Entry 4QVV (X-ray diffraction, 2.80 A resolution); this record covers chains A and B of the 28 polymer chains in the assembly.

Chain A:
Name: Proteasome subunit alpha type-2
Source organism: Saccharomyces cerevisiae
Notes: EC 3.4.25.1; engineered mutation(s): A49V
UniProt: P23639 (PSA2_YEAST); residue numbers follow UniProt; this construct covers 1-250
Chain sequence (250 residues; numbered 1 to 250; the number before each row is that of its first residue):
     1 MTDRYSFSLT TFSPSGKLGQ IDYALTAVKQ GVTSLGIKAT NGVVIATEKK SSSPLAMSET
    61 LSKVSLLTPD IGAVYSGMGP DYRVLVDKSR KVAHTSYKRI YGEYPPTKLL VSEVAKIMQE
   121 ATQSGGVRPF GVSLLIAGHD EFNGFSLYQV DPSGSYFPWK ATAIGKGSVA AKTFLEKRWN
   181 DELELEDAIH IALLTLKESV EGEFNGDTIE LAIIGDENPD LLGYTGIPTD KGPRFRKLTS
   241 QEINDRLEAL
Swiss-Prot annotation at these positions:
  - cross-link: Lys-108 (Glycyl lysine isopeptide (Lys-Gly) (interchain with G-Cter in ubiquitin))

Chain B:
Name: Proteasome subunit alpha type-3
Source organism: Saccharomyces cerevisiae
Notes: EC 3.4.25.1
UniProt: P23638 (PSA3_YEAST); residues 0-257 here correspond to UniProt positions 1-258 (UniProt number = residue number + 1)
Chain sequence (258 residues; numbered 0 to 257; the number before each row is that of its first residue; numbering starts at 0):
     0 MGSRRYDSRT TIFSPEGRLY QVEYALESIS HAGTAIGIMA SDGIVLAAER KVTSTLLEQD
    60 TSTEKLYKLN DKIAVAVAGL TADAEILINT ARIHAQNYLK TYNEDIPVEI LVRRLSDIKQ
   120 GYTQHGGLRP FGVSFIYAGY DDRYGYQLYT SNPSGNYTGW KAISVGANTS AAQTLLQMDY
   180 KDDMKVDDAI ELALKTLSKT TDSSALTYDR LEFATIRKGA NDGEVYQKIF KPQEIKDILV
   240 KTGITKKDED EEADEDMK
Unresolved in the structure: 0, 245-257
Swiss-Prot annotation at these positions:
  - cross-link (Glycyl lysine isopeptide (Lys-Gly)): Lys-99 (interchain with G-Cter in ubiquitin), Lys-198 (interchain with G-Cter in ubiquitin), Lys-230 (interchain with G-Cter in ubiquitin)

Chain A / chain B interface:
Contacting residue pairs (61):
  Arg-4(A) with Ser-2(B), hydrogen bond (backbone-side chain)
  Tyr-5(A) with Ser-2(B); Tyr-5(B)
  Ser-6(A) with Gly-125(B); Leu-127(B)
  Phe-7(A) with Ser-2(B); Tyr-5(B); Asp-6(B); Gly-126(B)
  Ser-8(A) with Gly-126(B), hydrogen bond (backbone-backbone); Leu-127(B); Arg-128(B), hydrogen bond (side chain-backbone)
  Thr-10(A) with Arg-128(B)
  Thr-11(A) with Ser-7(B); Thr-9(B); Gln-20(B)
  Phe-12(A) with Gln-20(B); Tyr-23(B); Ala-24(B), hydrophobic; Arg-128(B); Pro-129(B); Gly-131(B)
  Ser-13(A) with Tyr-23(B)
  Pro-14(A) with Tyr-23(B), hydrophobic; Glu-26(B)
  Ser-15(A) with Glu-26(B)
  Gly-16(A) with Tyr-23(B); Ser-27(B), hydrogen bond (backbone-side chain)
  Leu-18(A) with Arg-128(B)
  Lys-38(A) with Glu-57(B), salt bridge
  Ser-112(A) with Glu-84(B)
  Lys-116(A) with Ile-85(B)
  Gln-119(A) with Ala-81(B); Asp-82(B), hydrogen bond; Ile-85(B); Arg-128(B)
  Thr-122(A) with Arg-128(B), hydrogen bond (backbone-side chain)
  Gln-123(A) with Tyr-121(B); Leu-127(B); Arg-128(B), hydrogen bond (side chain-backbone); Phe-130(B)
  Gly-125(A) with Leu-127(B)
  Ser-153(A) with Ala-81(B)
  Gly-154(A) with Ala-81(B)
  Ser-155(A) with Ala-81(B)
  Tyr-156(A) with Glu-84(B), hydrogen bond
  Pro-158(A) with Leu-56(B); Glu-57(B), hydrogen bond (backbone-backbone); Thr-60(B); Ser-61(B)
  Trp-159(A) with Ser-53(B); Leu-55(B); Leu-56(B)
  Lys-160(A) with Thr-54(B), hydrogen bond (side chain-backbone); Leu-55(B), hydrogen bond (backbone-backbone); Leu-56(B); Glu-57(B)
  Ala-161(A) with Leu-55(B)
  Leu-175(A) with Leu-55(B), hydrophobic
  Glu-176(A) with Thr-54(B); Leu-55(B)
Other interface residues (no listed pair), chain A (35 interface residues in all): Ser-124, Tyr-148, Phe-157, Lys-172, Trp-179
Other interface residues (no listed pair), chain B (32 interface residues in all): His-30, Leu-79, Thr-80

In short:
35 residues of chain A face 32 of chain B across their interface; the contacts include 11 hydrogen bonds and 1
salt bridge. Polar contacts include Lys-38(A)/Glu-57(B), Arg-4(A)/Ser-2(B) and Ser-8(A)/Arg-128(B).
Chain A is Proteasome subunit alpha type-2 and chain B is Proteasome subunit alpha type-3, both from
Saccharomyces cerevisiae; the structure, yCP beta5-A49V mutant in complex with bortezomib, was determined by
X-ray diffraction, deposited together with 4QUX, 4QUY, 4QV0, 4QV1, 4QV3, 4QV4 and 42 further entries.
